PDB entry 1YYY | X-ray diffraction, 2.10 A resolution | chain 1

Chain 1:
Protein: Trypsin
Organism: Bos taurus
Notes: EC 3.4.21.4
UniProt: P00760 (TRY1_BOVIN); the construct lacks a stretch of the UniProt sequence and is renumbered around it, so the offset changes along the chain: 16-34 = UniProt 21-39; 37-67 = UniProt 40-70; 69-125 = UniProt 71-127; 127-130 = UniProt 128-131; 5 more segments
Amino-acid sequence (223 residues; row label = number of the first residue in the row; note: 10 numbers in that range are skipped by the numbering (no residue carries them; nothing is unmodelled there)):
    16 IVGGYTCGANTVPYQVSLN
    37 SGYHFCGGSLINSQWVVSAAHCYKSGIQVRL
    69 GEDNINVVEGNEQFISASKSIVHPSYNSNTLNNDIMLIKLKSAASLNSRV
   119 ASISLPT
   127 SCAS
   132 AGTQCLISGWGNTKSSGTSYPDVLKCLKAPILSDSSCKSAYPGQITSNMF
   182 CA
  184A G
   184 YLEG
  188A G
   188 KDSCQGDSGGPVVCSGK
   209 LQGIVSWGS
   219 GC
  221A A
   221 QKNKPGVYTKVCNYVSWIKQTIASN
Disulfides: Cys22-Cys157, Cys42-Cys58, Cys128-Cys232, Cys136-Cys201, Cys168-Cys182, Cys191-Cys220
Ion coordination: Ca2+: Glu70, Asn72, Val75, Glu80
Small-molecule neighbours: cvs1695 (0KV; 2-{(3S)-3-[(benzylsulfonyl)amino]-2-oxopiperidin-1-yl}-N-{(2S)-1-[(3S)-1-carbamimidoylpiperidin-3-yl]-3-oxopropan-2-yl}acetamide): His57, Leu99, Asp189, Ser190, Cys191, Gln192, Gly193, Asp194, Ser195, Val213, Ser214, Trp215, Gly216, Ser217, Gly219, Cys220, Gly226, Tyr228

In short:
Chain 1 binds cvs1695. The Ca2+ site is built by Glu70, Asn72, Val75 and Glu80.
Chain 1 is Trypsin (Bos taurus); the structure, Trypsin inhibitors with rigid tripeptidyl aldehydes, was
determined by X-ray diffraction (same publication as 1ZZZ, 1BA8, 1BB0 and 1CA8).
